7BDU - chains C and E of the 4 polymer chains in the assembly; structure by X-ray diffraction, 2.49 A resolution.

Chain C (and E):
Name: 21er collagen model peptide
Notes: chain E of this document is another copy of the same molecule, construct and numbering; everything in this record applies to it too
Sequence (22 residues; row label = number of the first residue in the row; numbering starts at 0):
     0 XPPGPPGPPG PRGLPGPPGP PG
Unresolved in the structure: 0-1 (chain E: 21)
Modified / non-standard residues: ACE (acetyl group) at position 0

Interface between chain C and chain E:
Contacting residue pairs (36; chain C residue first):
  Gly3(C) with ACE_0(E); Pro1(E)
  Pro4(C) with ACE_0(E); Pro1(E); Pro2(E); Gly3(E), hydrogen bond (backbone-backbone)
  Pro5(C) with Gly3(E)
  Gly6(C) with Gly3(E); Pro4(E)
  Pro7(C) with Gly3(E); Pro4(E); Pro5(E); Gly6(E), hydrogen bond (backbone-backbone)
  Pro8(C) with Gly6(E)
  Gly9(C) with Gly6(E); Pro7(E)
  Pro10(C) with Pro8(E); Gly9(E), hydrogen bond (backbone-backbone)
  Gly12(C) with Gly9(E); Pro10(E)
  Leu13(C) with Arg11(E); Gly12(E), hydrogen bond (backbone-backbone)
  Pro14(C) with Arg11(E), hydrogen bond (backbone-side chain)
  Gly15(C) with Arg11(E); Gly12(E); Leu13(E)
  Pro16(C) with Arg11(E); Gly12(E); Pro14(E); Gly15(E), hydrogen bond (backbone-backbone)
  Gly18(C) with Gly15(E); Pro16(E)
  Pro19(C) with Pro17(E); Gly18(E), hydrogen bond (backbone-backbone)
  Gly21(C) with Gly18(E); Pro19(E)
Interface residues without a listed pair, chain C (20 interface residues in all): Pro2, Arg11, Pro17, Pro20
Interface residues without a listed pair, chain E (21 interface residues in all): Pro20

Summary:
20 residues of chain C and 21 residues of chain E are in contact; the contacts include 7 hydrogen bonds. Polar
contacts include Pro14(C)-Arg11(E), Pro4(C)-Gly3(E) and Pro7(C)-Gly6(E).
Both chains are 21er collagen model peptide. Entry 7BDU (Crystal structure of a Hsp47-collagen peptide
complex) was determined by X-ray diffraction (same publication as 7BEE and 7BFI).
